Entry 5O8Y (X-ray diffraction, 2.30 A resolution); this record covers chains G and H of the 6 polymer chains in the assembly.

[Chain G (and H)]
Protein: Transcriptional regulatory protein RcsB
Organism: Salmonella typhimurium (strain LT2 / SGSC1412 / ATCC 700720)
Notes: chain H of this document is another copy of the same molecule, construct and numbering; everything in this record applies to it too
UniProtKB: P58663 (RCSB_SALTY); residues 1-216 here = UniProt positions 1-216
Amino-acid sequence (216 residues; each row starts with the number of its first residue):
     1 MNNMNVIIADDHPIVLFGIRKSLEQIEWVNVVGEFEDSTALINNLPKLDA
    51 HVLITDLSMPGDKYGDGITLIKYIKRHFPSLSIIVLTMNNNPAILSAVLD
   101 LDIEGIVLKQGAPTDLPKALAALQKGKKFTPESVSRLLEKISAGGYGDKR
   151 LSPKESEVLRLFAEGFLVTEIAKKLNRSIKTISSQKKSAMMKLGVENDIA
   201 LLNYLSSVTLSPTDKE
Unresolved in the structure: 1, 209-216 (chain H: 209-216)
UniProt features mapped onto this chain:
  - DNA-binding region: V168 to K187 (H-T-H motif)
  - modified residue: D56 (4-aspartylphosphate)
Reported in the primary citation:
  - binding site for sulfate ion: S58, T87, K109, E170
  - mutagenesis - R160A, K180A, Q185A, S207C: decreased signaling
  - mutagenesis - A93D, R160D, K180A, Q185A, L202D, S207C: abolished signaling
  - mutagenesis - M88A/S207C, L202F: unchanged signaling
  - mutagenesis - K154A, K187A: decreased binding to P1flhDC
  - mutagenesis - D56A: abolished catalytic activity
  - mutagenesis - H12A, S58A, E170A: decreased catalytic activity
  - mutagenesis - M88A (5x): increased catalytic activity
  - mutagenesis - H12A, K180A, Q185A: abolished binding to P1flhDC
  - mutagenesis - M88A: increased binding to P1flhDC
  - mutagenesis - D56A: decreased signaling in response to capsule

[How chain G and chain H interact]
Pairs across the interface (77):
  H12(G) - E170(H)  salt bridge
  L57(G) - F166(H)
  S58(G) - F166(H)
  S58(G) - E170(H)
  G61(G) - K174(H)  hydrogen bond (backbone-side chain)
  D62(G) - K174(H)  salt bridge
  D66(G) - R160(H)  salt bridge
  D66(G) - L161(H)
  D66(G) - E164(H)
  D66(G) - F166(H)
  D66(G) - K174(H)  salt bridge
  G67(G) - E164(H)
  G67(G) - F166(H)
  I68(G) - A163(H)
  I68(G) - E164(H)  hydrogen bond (backbone-backbone)
  T69(G) - E164(H)  hydrogen bond
  N89(G) - G165(H)
  N89(G) - L167(H)
  N91(G) - D198(H)
  N91(G) - L202(H)
  A93(G) - L202(H)  hydrophobic
  I94(G) - F162(H)
  I94(G) - A163(H)
  I94(G) - G165(H)
  I94(G) - L202(H)  hydrophobic
  G145(G) - N203(H)
  Y146(G) - I199(H)
  Y146(G) - N203(H)
  R160(G) - D66(H)  salt bridge
  L161(G) - D66(H)
  F162(G) - N91(H)
  F162(G) - I94(H)
  A163(G) - I68(H)
  A163(G) - I94(H)
  E164(G) - D66(H)
  E164(G) - G67(H)
  E164(G) - I68(H)  hydrogen bond (backbone-backbone)
  E164(G) - T69(H)  hydrogen bond
  G165(G) - L57(H)
  G165(G) - N89(H)  hydrogen bond (backbone-side chain)
  G165(G) - I94(H)
  F166(G) - L57(H)
  F166(G) - S58(H)
  F166(G) - M59(H)
  F166(G) - D66(H)
  F166(G) - G67(H)
  L167(G) - N89(H)
  E170(G) - D11(H)
  E170(G) - H12(H)  salt bridge
  E170(G) - S58(H)  hydrogen bond
  K173(G) - D11(H)  salt bridge
  K173(G) - H12(H)
  K174(G) - D66(H)  salt bridge
  L193(G) - A200(H)
  G194(G) - V195(H)
  G194(G) - E196(H)  hydrogen bond (backbone-backbone)
  G194(G) - N197(H)
  G194(G) - A200(H)
  V195(G) - G194(H)
  E196(G) - G194(H)  hydrogen bond (backbone-backbone)
  N197(G) - G194(H)
  D198(G) - N91(H)
  I199(G) - I141(H)  hydrophobic
  I199(G) - G145(H)
  I199(G) - Y146(H)
  A200(G) - L193(H)
  A200(G) - G194(H)
  A200(G) - Y204(H)
  L202(G) - N91(H)
  L202(G) - A93(H)  hydrophobic
  L202(G) - I94(H)  hydrophobic
  N203(G) - G145(H)  hydrogen bond (side chain-backbone)
  N203(G) - Y146(H)
  N203(G) - Y204(H)  hydrogen bond
  Y204(G) - A200(H)
  Y204(G) - N203(H)  hydrogen bond
  S207(G) - S207(H)  hydrogen bond
Also at the interface, not in a pair above, chain G (41 interface residues in all): D11, M59, M88
Also at the interface, not in a pair above, chain H (40 interface residues in all): M88, K140

[In short]
Chain G and chain H form an interface of 41 and 40 residues respectively, with 13 hydrogen bonds and 8 salt
bridges. Polar contacts include H12(G)-E170(H), D62(G)-K174(H) and D66(G)-R160(H). From the paper: a binding
site for sulfate ion at S58(G), T87(G) and K109(G) among others; A93D, R160D and K180A of chain G, among
others, abolish signaling; 16 substitutions were tested in all.
Chain G and chain H are both Transcriptional regulatory protein RcsB (Salmonella typhimurium (strain LT2 /
SGSC1412 / ATCC 700720)); the structure, Conformational dynamism for DNA interaction in Salmonella typhimurium
RcsB response regulator, was determined by X-ray diffraction (same publication as 5O8Z, 6EO2 and 6EO3).
